5AHJ - chains D and E of the 28 polymer chains in the assembly; structure by X-ray diffraction, 2.80 A resolution.

# Chain D
Name: Proteasome subunit alpha type-5
From: Saccharomyces cerevisiae
Notes: EC 3.4.25.1
Reference sequence: P32379 (PSA5_YEAST); residues -7 to 252 here correspond to UniProt positions 1-260 (UniProt number = residue number + 8)
Amino-acid sequence (260 residues; each row starts with the number of its first residue; numbers below 1 keep their minus sign (Met-7 is residue -7)):
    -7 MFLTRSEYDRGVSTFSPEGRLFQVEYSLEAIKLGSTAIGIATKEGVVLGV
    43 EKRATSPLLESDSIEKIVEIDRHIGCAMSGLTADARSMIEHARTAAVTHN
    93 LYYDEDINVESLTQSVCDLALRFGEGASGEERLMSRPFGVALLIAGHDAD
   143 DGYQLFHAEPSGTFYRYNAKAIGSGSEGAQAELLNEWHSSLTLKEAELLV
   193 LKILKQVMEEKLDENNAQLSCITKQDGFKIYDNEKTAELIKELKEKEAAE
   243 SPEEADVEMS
Unresolved in the structure: -7 to 0, 118-124, 244-252

# Chain E
Name: Proteasome subunit alpha type-6
From: Saccharomyces cerevisiae
Notes: EC 3.4.25.1
Reference sequence: P40302 (PSA6_YEAST); residues 0-233 here correspond to UniProt positions 1-234 (UniProt number = residue number + 1)
Amino-acid sequence (234 residues; row label = number of the first residue in the row; numbering starts at 0):
     0 MFRNNYDGDTVTFSPTGRLFQVEYALEAIKQGSVTVGLRSNTHAVLVALK
    50 RNADELSSYQKKIIKCDEHMGLSLAGLAPDARVLSNYLRQQCNYSSLVFN
   100 RKLAVERAGHLLCDKAQKNTQSYGGRPYGVGLLIIGYDKSGAHLLEFQPS
   150 GNVTELYGTAIGARSQGAKTYLERTLDTFIKIDGNPDELIKAGVEAISQS
   200 LRDESLTVDNLSIAIVGKDTPFTIYDGEAVAKYI
Unresolved in the structure: 0-2
UniProt features mapped onto this chain:
  - modified residue: Ser13 (Phosphoserine)
  - cross-link: Lys190 (Glycyl lysine isopeptide (Lys-Gly) (interchain with G-Cter in ubiquitin))

# Chain D / chain E interface
Contacting residue pairs - 41 pairs, chain D then chain E:
  Ser5(D) with Arg125(E)
  Thr6(D) with Gly7(E); Gln20(E)
  Phe7(D) with Gln20(E), hydrogen bond (backbone-side chain); Tyr23(E); Leu76(E), hydrophobic; Arg125(E); Pro126(E); Gly128(E)
  Ser8(D) with Tyr23(E)
  Pro9(D) with Tyr23(E), hydrophobic; Glu26(E)
  Glu10(D) with Glu26(E); Gln30(E)
  Gly11(D) with Tyr23(E); Ala27(E)
  Leu13(D) with Arg125(E)
  Gln106(D) with Arg81(E), hydrogen bond
  Asp110(D) with Arg81(E), salt bridge
  Leu113(D) with Pro78(E), hydrophobic; Arg125(E)
  Glu117(D) with Tyr122(E)
  Ser153(D) with Pro78(E)
  Gly154(D) with Pro78(E)
  Thr155(D) with Gln59(E)
  Tyr157(D) with Arg50(E); Ala52(E); Ser56(E); Ser57(E)
  Arg158(D) with Ser56(E); Ser57(E), hydrogen bond (backbone-backbone)
  Tyr159(D) with Ala52(E); Asp53(E); Leu55(E); Ser56(E)
  Asn160(D) with Leu55(E), hydrogen bond (backbone-backbone)
  Ala161(D) with Leu55(E)
  Gln172(D) with Asp53(E), hydrogen bond; Leu55(E)
  Leu175(D) with Leu55(E)
  Leu176(D) with Leu55(E), hydrophobic
Also at the interface, not in a pair above, chain D (26 interface residues in all): Arg2, Gly3, Phe156
Also at the interface, not in a pair above, chain E (25 interface residues in all): Asp6, Ala24, Asn51, Asp79, Gly123

# Summary
26 residues of chain D and 25 residues of chain E are in contact; the contacts include 5 hydrogen bonds and 1
salt bridge. Polar contacts include Asp110(D)-Arg81(E), Phe7(D)-Gln20(E) and Gln106(D)-Arg81(E).
Here chain D is Proteasome subunit alpha type-5 and chain E is Proteasome subunit alpha type-6, both from
Saccharomyces cerevisiae. Entry 5AHJ (Yeast 20S proteasome in complex with Macyranone A) was determined by
X-ray diffraction.
